Entry 7O3Z (electron microscopy, 5.00 A resolution (low resolution: residue-level contacts below are approximate; hydrogen-bond / salt-bridge calls are withheld)); this record covers chains D and E of the 6 polymer chains in the assembly.

== Chain D (and E) ==
Name: Protein sll0617
Organism: Synechocystis sp. (strain PCC 6803 / Kazusa)
Notes: chain E of this document is another copy of the same molecule, construct and numbering; everything in this record applies to it too
Reference sequence: Q55707 (Y617_SYNY3); numbering as in UniProt (aligned over 3-267)
Chain sequence (266 residues; each row starts with the number of its first residue):
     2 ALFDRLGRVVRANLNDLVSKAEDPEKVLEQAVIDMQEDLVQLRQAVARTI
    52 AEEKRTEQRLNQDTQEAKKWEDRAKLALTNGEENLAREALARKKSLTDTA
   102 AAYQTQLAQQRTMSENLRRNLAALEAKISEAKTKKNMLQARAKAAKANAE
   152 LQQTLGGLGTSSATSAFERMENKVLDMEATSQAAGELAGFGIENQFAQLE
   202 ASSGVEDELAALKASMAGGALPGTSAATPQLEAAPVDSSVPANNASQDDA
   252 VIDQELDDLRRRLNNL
Disordered / not traced: 217-267
Differences from the reference sequence: expression tag (2)
What the authors report for this chain:
  - catalytic residues: Glu-126, Glu-179 (proposed by the authors, not directly observed)
  - mutagenesis - R44K, E126Q, E179Q: decreased catalytic activity on ATP
  - mutagenesis - R44K, E126Q, E179Q: decreased catalytic activity on GTP
  - mutagenesis - E126Q/E179Q: abolished catalytic activity
  - mutagenesis - K133R: unchanged catalytic activity
  - mutagenesis - F4E: decreased growth in response to high light
  - mutagenesis - V11E: abolished growth in response to high light

== How chain D and chain E interact ==
Pairs across the interface (20; chain D residue first):
  Leu-3(D) / Arg-12(E)
  Leu-3(D) / Asn-16(E)
  Leu-3(D) / Val-19(E)
  Arg-6(D) / Asn-16(E)
  Arg-6(D) / Val-19(E)
  Arg-6(D) / Ser-20(E)
  Arg-6(D) / Glu-23(E)
  Leu-7(D) / Val-19(E)
  Arg-9(D) / Glu-23(E)
  Arg-9(D) / Val-28(E)
  Arg-9(D) / Gln-31(E)
  Val-10(D) / Ala-22(E)
  Val-10(D) / Glu-23(E)
  Arg-12(D) / Gln-31(E)
  Arg-12(D) / Asp-35(E)
  Ala-13(D) / Lys-27(E)
  Ala-13(D) / Gln-31(E)
  Asn-16(D) / Gln-31(E)
  Asn-16(D) / Ile-34(E)
  Asp-17(D) / Lys-27(E)
Interface residues without a listed pair, chain E (13 interface residues in all): Leu-15, Glu-30

== Summary ==
9 residues of chain D face 13 of chain E across their interface. The paper reports catalytic residues
Glu-126(D) and Glu-179(D); R44K, E126Q and E179Q of chain D reduce catalytic activity on ATP; 7 substitutions
were tested in all.
Both chains are Protein sll0617 (Synechocystis sp. (strain PCC 6803 / Kazusa)). Entry 7O3Z (Structural basis
for VIPP1 oligomerization and maintenance of thylakoid membrane integrity) was determined by electron
microscopy, deposited together with 7O3W, 7O3X, 7O3Y and 7O40.
